PDB entry 6SJU | X-ray diffraction, 1.97 A resolution | chain A

Chain A:
Protein: Kallikrein-7
From: Homo sapiens
Notes: EC 3.4.21.117
Reference sequence: P49862 (KLK7_HUMAN); the construct lacks a stretch of the UniProt sequence and is renumbered around it, so the offset changes along the chain: 16-36 = UniProt 30-50; 38-61 = UniProt 51-74; 63-73 = UniProt 75-85; 76-125 = UniProt 86-135; 4 more segments
Chain sequence (224 residues; each row starts with the number of its first residue; note: 10 numbers in that range are skipped by the numbering (no residue carries them; nothing is unmodelled there); a row labelled like 186A-186B holds insertion residues (186A, then the next letters in order)):
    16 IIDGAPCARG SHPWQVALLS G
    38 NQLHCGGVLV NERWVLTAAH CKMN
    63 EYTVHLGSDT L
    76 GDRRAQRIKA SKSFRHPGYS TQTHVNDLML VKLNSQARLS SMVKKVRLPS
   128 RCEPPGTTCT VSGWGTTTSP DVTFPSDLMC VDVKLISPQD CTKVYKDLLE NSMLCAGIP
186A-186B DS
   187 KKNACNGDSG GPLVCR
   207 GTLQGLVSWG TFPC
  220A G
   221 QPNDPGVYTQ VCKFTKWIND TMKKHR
Disulfide bonds: Cys22-Cys157, Cys42-Cys58, Cys129-Cys232, Cys136-Cys201, Cys168-Cys182, Cys191-Cys220
Covalent attachments: compound LFW linked to His57
Residues lining bound ligands: LFW ((3-iodanylphenyl) 6-methyl-2-oxidanylidene-chromene-3-carboxylate): Leu40, His41, Cys42, Cys58, Tyr94, His99, Phe151, Asn192, Gly193, Ser195, Trp215, Gly216
Reported in the primary citation:
  - binding site for LFW: His57
  - catalytic residues: His57, Asp102, Gly193, Ser195 (citing earlier work)

Summary:
Compound LFW is covalently linked to His57. The paper reports catalytic residues His57, Asp102 and Gly193
among others; a binding site for LFW at His57.
Chain A is Kallikrein-7 (Homo sapiens); the structure, Human kallikrein 7 with aromatic coumarinic ester
compound 3 covalently bound to H57, was determined by X-ray diffraction together with 6SHH, 6SHI and 6Y4S from
the same study.
